PDB entry 8TCF | electron microscopy, 2.90 A resolution | chains B and C of the 3 polymer chains in the assembly

[Chain B]
Protein: Integrin beta-8
From: Homo sapiens
UniProtKB: P26012 (ITB8_HUMAN); residues 62-425 here correspond to UniProt positions 104-467 (UniProt number = residue number + 42)
Sequence (359 residues; numbered 62 to 425; 5 numbers in that range are skipped by the numbering (no residue carries them; nothing is unmodelled there); the number before each row is that of its first residue):
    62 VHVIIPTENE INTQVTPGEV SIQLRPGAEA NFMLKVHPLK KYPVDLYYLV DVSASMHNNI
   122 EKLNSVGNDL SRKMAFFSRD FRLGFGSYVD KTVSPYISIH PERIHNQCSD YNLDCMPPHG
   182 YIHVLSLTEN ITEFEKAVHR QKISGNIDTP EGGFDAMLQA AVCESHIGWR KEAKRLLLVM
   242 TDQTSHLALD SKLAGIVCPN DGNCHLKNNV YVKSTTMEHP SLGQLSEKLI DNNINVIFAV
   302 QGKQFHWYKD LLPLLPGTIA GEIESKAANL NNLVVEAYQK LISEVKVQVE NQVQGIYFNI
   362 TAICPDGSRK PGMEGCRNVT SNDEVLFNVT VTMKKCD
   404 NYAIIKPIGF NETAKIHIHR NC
Sequence notes: conflict C259 (Val301 in P26012)
Disulfides: C169-C176, C224-C265, C365-C377, C397-C425
Covalently attached groups: N-acetylglucosamine (NAG) linked to N191, N360, N379, N389, N414
Metal / ion sites: Mg2+: S114, S116, E212 (shared with D12(C) of chain C); Ca2+: D151, N207, D209, P211, E212
Swiss-Prot annotation at these positions:
  - binding site (Mg(2+)): D112, S114, E212
  - binding site (Ca(2+)): D151, N207, D209, P211, E212
  - glycosylation (N-linked (GlcNAc...) asparagine): N191, N360, N379, N389, N414, N424
Reported in the primary citation:
  - specificity-determining residues: K304
  - conformationally variable residues (side-chain flip): Y172

[Chain C]
Protein: Minibinder B8_BP_dslf
From: synthetic construct
Sequence (75 residues; numbered 1 to 75; the number before each row is that of its first residue):
     1 TKCVVRFNFR GDMAVYALKA VKDHLKKEGP HWNITTHNDD EVYLVVRGIH ESDAKRIAKW
    61 VESTIPGISV ETQCD
Disulfides: C3-C74
Metal / ion sites: Mg2+: D12 (shared with S114(B), S116(B), E212(B) of chain B)

[Chain B / chain C interface]
Contacting residue pairs (26):
  S114(B) - D12(C)  hydrogen bond
  A115(B) - D12(C)  hydrogen bond (backbone-side chain)
  A115(B) - M13(C)  hydrophobic
  A115(B) - Y16(C)  hydrogen bond (backbone-side chain)
  S116(B) - D12(C)  hydrogen bond
  H118(B) - V15(C)
  H118(B) - Y16(C)
  Q168(B) - M13(C)
  C169(B) - M13(C)  hydrophobic
  D171(B) - P66(C)
  Y172(B) - M13(C)  hydrophobic
  Y172(B) - Y16(C)
  Y172(B) - A17(C)  hydrophobic
  Y172(B) - A20(C)  hydrophobic
  Y172(B) - I65(C)
  Y172(B) - P66(C)
  L174(B) - Y16(C)  hydrophobic
  G206(B) - D12(C)
  N207(B) - D12(C)  hydrogen bond (backbone-side chain)
  N207(B) - M13(C)
  I208(B) - G11(C)
  I208(B) - D12(C)  hydrogen bond (backbone-backbone)
  D209(B) - D12(C)
  T210(B) - G11(C)
  E212(B) - D12(C)
  K304(B) - D40(C)  salt bridge
Interface residues without a listed pair, chain B (17 interface residues in all): I204
Interface features reported in the paper:
  - pairs named by the authors: A115(B)-Y16(C), L174(B)-Y16(C), K304(B)-D40(C) (salt bridge)

[In short]
17 residues of chain B and 10 residues of chain C are in contact; the contacts include 6 hydrogen bonds and 1
salt bridge. Polar pairs include K304(B)-D40(C), S114(B)-D12(C) and A115(B)-D12(C). The paper describes
contacts between A115(B) and Y16(C) and L174(B) and Y16(C); a salt bridge between K304(B) and D40(C). The
paper reports the specificity determinant K304(B); conformational variability at Y172(B).
Chain B is Integrin beta-8 (Homo sapiens) and chain C is Minibinder B8_BP_dslf (synthetic construct); the
structure, Integrin alpha-v beta-8 in complex with minibinder B8_BP_dsulf, was determined by electron
microscopy together with 8TCG, 7LMV and 7LMX from the same study.
